Entry 6FV2 (X-ray diffraction, 2.95 A resolution); this record covers chain A.

# Chain A
Name: 3C-like proteinase
Source organism: Human coronavirus NL63
Notes: EC 3.4.22.-
UniProtKB: P0C6X5 (R1AB_CVHNL); residues 1-301 here correspond to UniProt positions 2940-3240 (UniProt number = residue number + 2939)
Sequence (306 residues; numbered 1 to 306; the number before each row is that of its first residue):
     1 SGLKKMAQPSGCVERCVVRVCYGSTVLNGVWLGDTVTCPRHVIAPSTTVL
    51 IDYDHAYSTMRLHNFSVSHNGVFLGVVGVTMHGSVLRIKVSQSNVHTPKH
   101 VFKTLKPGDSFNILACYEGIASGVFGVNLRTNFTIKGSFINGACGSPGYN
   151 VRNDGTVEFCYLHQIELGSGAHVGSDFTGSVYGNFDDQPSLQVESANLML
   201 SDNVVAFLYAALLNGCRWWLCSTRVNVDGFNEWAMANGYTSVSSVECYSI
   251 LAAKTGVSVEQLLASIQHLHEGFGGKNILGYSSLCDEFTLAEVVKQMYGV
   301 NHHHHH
Disordered / not traced: 302-306
Differences from the reference sequence: expression tag (302-306)
Covalent attachments: alpha-ketoamide (D03) linked to C144
Residues lining bound ligands: alpha-ketoamide (D03; (S)-N-benzyl-3-((S)-2-cinnamamido-3-phenylpropanamido)-2-oxo-4-((S)-2-oxopyrrolidin-3-yl)butanamide): T25, V26, L27, H41, I51, Y53, F139, I140, N141, G142, A143, H163, Q164, I165, E166, L167, G168, H172, D187, Q188, P189, S190, L191, Q192
Reported in the primary citation:
  - binding site for alpha-ketoamide: H41, T47, I165, D187, P189
  - specificity-determining residues: P189

# Summary
Covalently linked alpha-ketoamide: at C144. From the paper: a binding site for alpha-ketoamide at H41, T47 and
I165 among others; the specificity determinant P189.
Chain A is 3C-like proteinase (Human coronavirus NL63); the structure, Structure of human coronavirus NL63
main protease in complex with the alpha-ketoamide
(S)-N-benzyl-3-((S)-2-cinnamamido-3-phenylpropanamido)-2-oxo-4-((S)-2-oxopyrrolidin-3-yl)butanamide
(cinnamoyl-phenylalanine-GlnLactam-CO-CO-NH-benzyl), was determined by X-ray diffraction (same publication as
6FV1).
